Entry 9LUC (electron microscopy, 3.50 A resolution); this record covers chains F and G of the 7 polymer chains in the assembly.

[Chain F (and G)]
Name: Chimeric B subunit of MotA1B1 from Paenibacillus sp. TCA20 and MotAB from E. coli
Organism: Paenibacillus sp. TCA20
Notes: chain G of this document is another copy of the same molecule, construct and numbering; everything in this record applies to it too
Chain sequence (49 residues; each row starts with the number of its first residue):
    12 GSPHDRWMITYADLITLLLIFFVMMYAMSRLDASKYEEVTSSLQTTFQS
Disordered / not traced: 12-13 (chain G: fully traced)

[Interface between chain F and chain G]
Residue-residue contacts (36; chain F residue first):
  Met19(F) - Met19(G)  hydrophobic
  Met19(F) - Ile20(G)  hydrophobic
  Ile20(F) - Met19(G)  hydrophobic
  Tyr22(F) - Thr27(G)
  Ala23(F) - Met19(G)  hydrophobic
  Ile26(F) - Ile26(G)  hydrophobic
  Ile26(F) - Thr27(G)
  Leu30(F) - Leu29(G)  hydrophobic
  Leu30(F) - Leu30(G)  hydrophobic
  Phe33(F) - Val34(G)  hydrophobic
  Val34(F) - Phe33(G)  hydrophobic
  Met36(F) - Tyr37(G)  hydrophobic
  Met36(F) - Leu42(G)  hydrophobic
  Tyr37(F) - Met36(G)
  Tyr37(F) - Tyr37(G)
  Tyr37(F) - Ser40(G)
  Ala38(F) - Lys46(G)
  Met39(F) - Leu42(G)
  Met39(F) - Asp43(G)
  Met39(F) - Lys46(G)
  Met39(F) - Tyr47(G)
  Met39(F) - Val50(G)  hydrophobic
  Ser40(F) - Ser40(G)  hydrogen bond (side chain-backbone)
  Ser40(F) - Arg41(G)  hydrogen bond (side chain-backbone)
  Ser40(F) - Leu42(G)
  Ser40(F) - Asp43(G)
  Ser40(F) - Lys46(G)  hydrogen bond (backbone-side chain)
  Arg41(F) - Ser40(G)
  Arg41(F) - Arg41(G)  hydrogen bond (backbone-backbone)
  Arg41(F) - Asp43(G)  salt bridge
  Arg41(F) - Lys46(G)
  Leu42(F) - Met36(G)
  Leu42(F) - Met39(G)  hydrophobic
  Leu42(F) - Ser40(G)
  Asp43(F) - Met39(G)
  Lys46(F) - Met39(G)
Also at the interface, not in a pair above, chain F (22 interface residues in all): Asp16, Thr27, Leu29, Met35, Val50
Also at the interface, not in a pair above, chain G (21 interface residues in all): Ala23, Met35, Leu54

[In short]
22 residues of chain F face 21 of chain G across their interface, with 4 hydrogen bonds and 1 salt bridge.
Among the polar pairs are Arg41(F)-Asp43(G), Ser40(F)-Ser40(G) and Ser40(F)-Arg41(G).
Both chains are Chimeric B subunit of MotA1B1 from Paenibacillus sp. TCA20 and MotAB from E. coli
(Paenibacillus sp. TCA20). Entry 9LUC (The chimeric flagellar motor complex between MotA1B1 from Paenibacillus
sp. TCA20 and MotAB from E.coli, state ...) was determined by electron microscopy, deposited together with
9LU9 and 9LUB.
